1CVS - chains B and C of the 4 polymer chains in the assembly; structure by X-ray diffraction, 2.80 A resolution.

Chain B:
Protein: Fibroblast growth factor 2
Organism: Homo sapiens
UniProtKB: P09038 (FGF2_HUMAN); residues 15-146 here correspond to UniProt positions 24-155 (UniProt number = residue number + 9)
Amino-acid sequence (132 residues; numbered 15 to 146; the number before each row is that of its first residue):
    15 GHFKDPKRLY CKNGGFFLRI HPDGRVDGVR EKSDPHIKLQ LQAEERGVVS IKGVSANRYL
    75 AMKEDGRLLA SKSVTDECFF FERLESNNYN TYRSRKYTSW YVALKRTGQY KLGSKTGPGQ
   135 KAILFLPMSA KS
Disordered / not traced: 15, 145-146
Differences from the reference sequence: engineered mutation Ser69 (Cys79 in P09038), Ser87 (Cys97 in P09038)
From the paper describing this entry:
  - mutagenesis - Y106F (5-fold): decreased binding to Fibroblast growth factor receptor 1 (chain C) (citing earlier work)
  - specificity-determining residues: Gln56 to Arg60 (proposed by the authors, not directly observed)
  - binding site for sulfate ion: Lys26, Asn27, Arg120, Lys125, Lys135

Chain C:
Protein: Fibroblast growth factor receptor 1
Organism: Homo sapiens
Notes: fragment: ig-like domains 2 and 3
UniProtKB: P11362 (FGFR1_HUMAN); aligned to UniProt positions 141-365 over residues 141-365
Amino-acid sequence (225 residues; each row starts with the number of its first residue):
   141 TDNTKPNRMP VAPYWTSPEK MEKKLHAVPA AKTVKFKCPS SGTPQPTLRW LKNGKEFKPD
   201 HRIGGYKVRY ATWSIIMDSV VPSDKGNYTC IVENEYGSIN HTYQLDVVER SPHRPILQAG
   261 LPANKTVALG SNVEFMCKVY SDPQPHIQWL KHIEVNGSKI GPDNLPYVQI LKTAGVNTTD
   321 KEMEVLHLRN VSFEDAGEYT CLAGNSIGLS HHSAWLTVLE ALEER
Disordered / not traced: 141-148, 360-365
Disulfide bonds: Cys178-Cys230, Cys277-Cys341
Differences from the reference sequence: engineered mutation Gln185 (Asn175 in P11362)
UniProt features mapped onto this chain:
  - region: Lys160 to Lys177 (Heparin-binding)
  - glycosylation (N-linked (GlcNAc...) asparagine): Asn227, Asn240, Asn264, Asn296, Asn317, Asn330
From the paper describing this entry:
  - contacts within the chain: Arg250-Asp282
  - self-association interface (contacts with another copy of this molecule); pairs are residue here / residue on that copy: Ala171-Ala171 (hydrophobic contact), Thr173-Thr173, Lys172
  - binding site for sulfate ion: Lys163, Lys172
  - conformationally variable residues (order/disorder transition): Lys160, Lys175, Lys177

How chain B and chain C interact:
Contacting residue pairs (15; chain B residue first):
  Lys26(B) - Asp218(C)  salt bridge
  Glu99(B) - Ile203(C)
  Ser100(B) - Ser219(C)
  Ser100(B) - Val221(C)
  Asn101(B) - Ile203(C)
  Asn101(B) - Ser219(C)
  Asn102(B) - Ser219(C)
  Pro132(B) - Asp200(C)
  Pro132(B) - Gly204(C)  hydrogen bond (backbone-backbone)
  Gly133(B) - Pro199(C)
  Gly133(B) - Asp200(C)
  Gly133(B) - Arg202(C)
  Gly133(B) - Gly204(C)
  Gly133(B) - Gly205(C)
  Leu138(B) - Gly204(C)
Also at the interface, not in a pair above, chain B (9 interface residues in all): Gly131
From the paper, about this interface:
  - hot spots on chain B (mutagenesis) - Y24A, E96A (1000-fold), Y103A, N104A, L140A, M142A: decreased binding to Fibroblast growth factor receptor 1 (chain C) (citing earlier work)

Overview:
The chain B/chain C interface involves 9 residues from each chain; the contacts include 1 hydrogen bond and 1
salt bridge. Among the polar pairs are Lys26(B)-Asp218(C) and Pro132(B)-Gly204(C). From the paper: a binding
site for sulfate ion at Lys26(B), Asn27(B) and Lys163(C) among others; Y106F, Y24A and E96A of chain B, among
others, reduce binding to Fibroblast growth factor receptor 1 (chain C); 7 substitutions were tested in all.
Here chain B is Fibroblast growth factor 2 and chain C is Fibroblast growth factor receptor 1, both from Homo
sapiens. Entry 1CVS (Crystal structure of a dimeric FGF2-FGFR1 complex) was determined by X-ray diffraction.
